Entry 3CMF (X-ray diffraction, 1.90 A resolution); this record covers chain A.

Chain A:
Molecule: 3-oxo-5-beta-steroid 4-dehydrogenase
From: Homo sapiens
Notes: EC 1.3.1.3
UniProtKB: P51857 (AK1D1_HUMAN); residues 1-326 here = UniProt positions 1-326
Sequence (346 residues; numbered -19 to 326; the number before each row is that of its first residue; numbers below 1 keep their minus sign (Met-19 is residue -19)):
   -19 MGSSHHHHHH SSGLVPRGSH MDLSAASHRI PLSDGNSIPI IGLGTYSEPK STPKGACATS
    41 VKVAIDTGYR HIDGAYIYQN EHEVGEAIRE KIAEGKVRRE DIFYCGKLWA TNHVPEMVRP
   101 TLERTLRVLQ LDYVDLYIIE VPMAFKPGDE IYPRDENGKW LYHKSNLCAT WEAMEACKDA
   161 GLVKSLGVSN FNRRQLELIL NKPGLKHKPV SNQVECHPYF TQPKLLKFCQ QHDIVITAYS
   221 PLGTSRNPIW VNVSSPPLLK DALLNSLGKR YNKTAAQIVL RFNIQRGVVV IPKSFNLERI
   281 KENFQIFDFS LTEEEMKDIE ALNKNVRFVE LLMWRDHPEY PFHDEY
Disordered / not traced: -19 to 1
Construct notes: expression tag (-19 to 0)
Residues lining bound ligands:
  - NADP (NAP; NADP nicotinamide-adenine-dinucleotide phosphate): Gly24, Thr25, Tyr26, Asp53, Tyr58, Lys87, Glu120, Ser169, Asn170, Gln193, Tyr219, Ser220, Pro221, Leu222, Gly223, Thr224, Ser225, Trp230, Leu239, Ala256, Ile271, Pro272, Lys273, Ser274, Phe275, Asn276, Arg279, Glu282, Asn283
  - prednisone (PDN; 17,21-dihydroxypregna-1,4-diene-3,11,20-trione): Tyr26, Ile57, Tyr58, Lys87, Trp89, Glu120, Tyr132, Trp140, Ile229, Trp230, Val309, Leu311, Met313, Trp314
What the authors report for this chain:
  - conformationally variable residues (loop rearrangement, side-chain flip): Ser225 to Val231
  - binding site for prednisone: Tyr26, Tyr58, Glu120, Trp230
  - mutagenesis - Y58F, E120A: abolished catalytic activity on testosterone
  - disease-associated variants - L106F, P133R, P198L, R261C (citing earlier work)

Summary:
Bound to chain A: NADP and prednisone. From the paper: a binding site for prednisone at Tyr26, Tyr58 and
Glu120 among others; Y58F and E120A abolish catalytic activity on testosterone.
Chain A is 3-oxo-5-beta-steroid 4-dehydrogenase (Homo sapiens); the structure, Crystal structure of human
liver 5beta-reductase (AKR1D1) in complex with NADP and CORTISONE. Resolution 1.90 A, was determined by X-ray
diffraction, deposited together with 3COT, 3BUR, 3BUV and 3BV7.
